5Y82 - chains D and C of the 4 polymer chains in the assembly; structure by X-ray diffraction, 2.52 A resolution.

[Chain D (and C)]
Protein: Membrane protein insertase YidC
Source organism: Thermotoga maritima MSB8
Notes: chain C of this document is another copy of the same molecule, construct and numbering; everything in this record applies to it too
Reference sequence: Q9X1H2 (YIDC_THEMA); residue numbers follow UniProt; this construct covers 24-222
Sequence (205 residues; each row starts with the number of its first residue):
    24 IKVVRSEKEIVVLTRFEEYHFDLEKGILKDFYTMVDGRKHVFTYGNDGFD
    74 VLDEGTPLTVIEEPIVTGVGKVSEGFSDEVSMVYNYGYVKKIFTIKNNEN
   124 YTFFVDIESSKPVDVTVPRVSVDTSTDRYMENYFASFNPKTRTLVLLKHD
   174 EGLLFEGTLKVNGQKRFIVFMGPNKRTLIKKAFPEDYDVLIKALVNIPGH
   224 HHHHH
Unresolved in the structure: 223-228
Construct notes: engineered mutation M57 (Leu in Q9X1H2), M105 (Ile in Q9X1H2), M153 (Leu in Q9X1H2); expression tag (223-228)

[Chain D / chain C interface]
Pairs across the interface (4):
  E131(D) with G186(C)
  S133(D) with S133(C), hydrogen bond (side chain-backbone)
  G186(D) with E131(C)
  Q187(D) with Q187(C)

[Overview]
Chain D and chain C each contribute 4 residues to their interface, with 1 hydrogen bond. Its one
hydrogen-bonded contact is S133(D)-S133(C).
Chain D and chain C are both Membrane protein insertase YidC (Thermotoga maritima MSB8); the structure,
Crystal structure of the periplasmic domain of the Thermotoga maritima YidC, was determined by X-ray
diffraction, deposited together with 5Y83.
